2V3T - chains A and B; structure by X-ray diffraction, 2.75 A resolution.

[Chain A (and B)]
Protein: Glutamate receptor delta-2 subunit synonym glurdelta2, glur delta-2
Source organism: Rattus norvegicus
Notes: fragment: ligand-binding core, residues 440-551 and 664-813; chain B of this document is another copy of the same molecule, construct and numbering; everything in this record applies to it too
UniProtKB: Q63226 (GRID2_RAT); the construct has insertions or renumbered stretches relative to UniProt, so the offset changes along the chain: 2-113 = UniProt 440-551; 116-265 = UniProt 664-813
Sequence (265 residues; numbered 1 to 265; the number before each row is that of its first residue):
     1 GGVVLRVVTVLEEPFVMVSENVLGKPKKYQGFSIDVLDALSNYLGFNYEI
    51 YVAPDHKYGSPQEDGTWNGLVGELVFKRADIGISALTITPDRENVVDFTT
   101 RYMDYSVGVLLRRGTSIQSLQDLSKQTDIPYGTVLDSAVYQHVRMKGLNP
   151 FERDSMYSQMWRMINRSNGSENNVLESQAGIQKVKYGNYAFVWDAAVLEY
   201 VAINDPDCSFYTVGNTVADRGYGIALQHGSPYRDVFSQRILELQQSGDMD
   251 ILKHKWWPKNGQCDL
Disordered / not traced: 1, 62-65, 114-115, 151-154, 166-171, 214-215, 265 (chain B: 1-2, 214-215, 260-265)
Modified / non-standard residues: Mse17, Mse103, Mse145, Mse156, Mse160, Mse163, Mse249 (selenomethionine; parent Met)
Curated features (UniProtKB/Swiss-Prot):
  - glycosylation (N-linked (GlcNAc...) asparagine): N165, N168
Disulfides: C208-C263
Metal / ion sites: Ca2+ site 1: E93, V96, D97 (shared with D234(B) of chain B); Ca2+ site 2: D234 (shared with E93(B), V96(B), D97(B) of chain B)

[Interface between chain A and chain B]
Residue-residue contacts (39):
  I88(A) - L241(B)  hydrophobic
  I88(A) - Q245(B)  hydrogen bond (backbone-side chain)
  T89(A) - Q245(B)
  P90(A) - Q238(B)
  P90(A) - L241(B)
  P90(A) - E242(B)
  P90(A) - Q245(B)
  E93(A) - D234(B)
  E93(A) - Q238(B)
  E93(A) - L241(B)
  N94(A) - Q238(B)  hydrogen bond
  D97(A) - D234(B)
  F98(A) - R233(B)
  R101(A) - R101(B)
  D104(A) - R101(B)  salt bridge
  Mse145(A) - Q245(B)
  Mse145(A) - S246(B)
  D219(A) - Q244(B)
  D219(A) - Q245(B)
  R220(A) - Q245(B)  hydrogen bond
  R233(A) - D97(B)  salt bridge
  R233(A) - R233(B)
  D234(A) - E93(B)
  D234(A) - D97(B)
  Q238(A) - P90(B)
  Q238(A) - E93(B)
  Q238(A) - N94(B)  hydrogen bond
  L241(A) - I88(B)  hydrophobic
  L241(A) - T89(B)
  L241(A) - P90(B)
  L241(A) - E93(B)
  E242(A) - P90(B)
  Q245(A) - I88(B)  hydrogen bond (side chain-backbone)
  Q245(A) - T89(B)
  Q245(A) - P90(B)
  Q245(A) - Mse145(B)
  Q245(A) - D219(B)
  Q245(A) - R220(B)  hydrogen bond
  I251(A) - E152(B)
Other interface residues (no listed pair), chain A (23 interface residues in all): V96, H228, Q244, S246
Other interface residues (no listed pair), chain B (22 interface residues in all): D104, A218, H228

[In short]
23 residues of chain A and 22 residues of chain B are in contact; the contacts include 6 hydrogen bonds and 2
salt bridges. Polar pairs include D104(A)-R101(B), R233(A)-D97(B) and I88(A)-Q245(B). E93(A), V96(A) and
D97(A) coordinate Ca2+ site 1.
Both chains are Glutamate receptor delta-2 subunit synonym glurdelta2, glur delta-2 (Rattus norvegicus). Entry
2V3T (Structure of the ligand-binding core of the ionotropic glutamate receptor-like GluRdelta2 in the apo
form) was determined by X-ray diffraction together with 2V3U from the same study.
